8GRR - chains 1 and 2 of the 6 polymer chains in the assembly; structure by electron microscopy, 3.72 A resolution.

Chain 1:
Protein: A/wh/cha/09 VP1
Source organism: Foot-and-mouth disease virus A
UniProt: E7D6A4 (E7D6A4_9PICO); numbering as in UniProt (aligned over 1-212)
Sequence (212 residues; numbered 1 to 212; the number before each row is that of its first residue):
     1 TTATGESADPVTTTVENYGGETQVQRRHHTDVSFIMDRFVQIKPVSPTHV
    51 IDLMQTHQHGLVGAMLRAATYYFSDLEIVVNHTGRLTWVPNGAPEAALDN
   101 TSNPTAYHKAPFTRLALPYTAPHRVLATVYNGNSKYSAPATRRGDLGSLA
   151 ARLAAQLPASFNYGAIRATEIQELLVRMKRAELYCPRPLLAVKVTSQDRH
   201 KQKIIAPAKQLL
Disordered / not traced: 135-154, 206-212
Construct notes: conflict Asn-133 (Thr in E7D6A4), Lys-193 (Glu in E7D6A4)

Chain 2:
Protein: A/wh/cha/09 VP2
Source organism: Foot-and-mouth disease virus A
UniProt: A0A890YS21 (A0A890YS21_9PICO); residues 1-218 here correspond to UniProt positions 86-303 (UniProt number = residue number + 85)
Sequence (218 residues; numbered 1 to 218; the number before each row is that of its first residue):
     1 DKKTEETTLLEDRILTTRNGHTTSTTQSSVGVTYGYSTGEDHVSGPNTSG
    51 LETRVVQAERFFKKHLFDWTTDKPFGHIEKLELPTDHKGVYGQLVDSFAY
   101 MRNGWDVEVSAVGNQFNGGCLLVAMVPEFKEFTTREKYQLTLFPHQFISP
   151 RTNMTAHITVPYLGVNRYDQYNKHKPWTLVVMVVSPLTTSSIGASQIKVY
   201 TNIAPTHVHVAGELPSKE
Disordered / not traced: 1-12, 218

How chain 1 and chain 2 interact:
Pairs across the interface (56):
  Thr-4(1) / Val-30(2)
  Glu-6(1) / Val-30(2)
  Glu-6(1) / Phe-147(2)  hydrogen bond (backbone-backbone)
  Glu-6(1) / Ser-149(2)  hydrogen bond
  Glu-6(1) / Thr-152(2)  hydrogen bond
  Glu-6(1) / Asn-153(2)
  Ser-7(1) / Val-30(2)
  Ala-8(1) / His-145(2)
  Tyr-71(1) / Pro-127(2)
  Tyr-71(1) / Glu-128(2)  hydrogen bond
  Tyr-71(1) / Leu-163(2)  hydrogen bond (side chain-backbone)
  His-123(1) / Val-165(2)
  His-123(1) / Asn-166(2)  hydrogen bond
  Arg-124(1) / Asp-41(2)  salt bridge
  Arg-124(1) / Gly-164(2)  hydrogen bond (side chain-backbone)
  Arg-124(1) / Val-165(2)  hydrogen bond (backbone-backbone)
  Arg-124(1) / Asn-166(2)
  Arg-124(1) / Arg-167(2)
  Val-125(1) / Val-165(2)
  Leu-126(1) / Val-165(2)
  Ala-127(1) / Val-165(2)
  Val-129(1) / Glu-128(2)
  Val-129(1) / Lys-130(2)
  Tyr-130(1) / Val-165(2)  hydrophobic
  Tyr-130(1) / His-174(2)
  Asn-131(1) / Glu-82(2)  hydrogen bond
  Asn-131(1) / Glu-128(2)  hydrogen bond (backbone-side chain)
  Asn-131(1) / Phe-129(2)
  Asn-131(1) / His-174(2)
  Asn-131(1) / Lys-175(2)  hydrogen bond (side chain-backbone)
  Asn-131(1) / Thr-178(2)
  Gly-132(1) / Lys-173(2)
  Asn-133(1) / Lys-173(2)  hydrogen bond (backbone-backbone)
  Phe-161(1) / Val-165(2)  hydrophobic
  Cys-185(1) / Tyr-36(2)  hydrophobic
  Cys-185(1) / Leu-163(2)  hydrophobic
  Pro-186(1) / Tyr-36(2)
  Pro-186(1) / Phe-143(2)
  Arg-187(1) / Val-126(2)
  Arg-187(1) / Pro-127(2)  hydrogen bond (side chain-backbone)
  Arg-187(1) / Glu-128(2)  hydrogen bond (side chain-backbone)
  Arg-187(1) / Phe-129(2)
  Arg-187(1) / Phe-132(2)
  Arg-187(1) / Leu-142(2)
  Arg-187(1) / Phe-143(2)
  Pro-188(1) / Glu-136(2)
  Pro-188(1) / Gln-139(2)
  Pro-188(1) / Leu-142(2)
  Pro-188(1) / Phe-143(2)
  Leu-189(1) / Gln-139(2)  hydrogen bond (backbone-side chain)
  Leu-190(1) / Arg-135(2)
  Leu-190(1) / Glu-136(2)
  Leu-190(1) / Gln-139(2)  hydrogen bond (backbone-side chain)
  Ala-191(1) / Arg-135(2)  hydrogen bond (backbone-side chain)
  Val-192(1) / Arg-135(2)  hydrogen bond (backbone-side chain)
  Lys-193(1) / Arg-135(2)
Interface residues without a listed pair, chain 1 (27 interface residues in all): Gly-5, Thr-70
Interface residues without a listed pair, chain 2 (31 interface residues in all): Thr-33, Gln-146

Overview:
27 residues of chain 1 and 31 residues of chain 2 are in contact; the contacts include 18 hydrogen bonds and 1
salt bridge. Polar contacts include Arg-124(1)/Asp-41(2), Glu-6(1)/Ser-149(2) and Glu-6(1)/Thr-152(2).
Chain 1 is A/wh/cha/09 VP1 and chain 2 is A/wh/cha/09 VP2, both from Foot-and-mouth disease virus A; the
structure, Complex of FMDV A/WH/CHA/09 and bovine neutralizing scFv antibody W125, was determined by electron
microscopy together with 8GSP from the same study.
